4HUW - chains A and D of the 6 polymer chains in the assembly; structure by X-ray diffraction, 3.16 A resolution.

[Chain A]
Molecule: H-2 class I histocompatibility antigen, D-B alpha chain
Source organism: Mus musculus
UniProtKB: P01899 (HA11_MOUSE); residues 1-280 here correspond to UniProt positions 25-304 (UniProt number = residue number + 24)
Amino-acid sequence (281 residues; row label = number of the first residue in the row; numbering starts at 0):
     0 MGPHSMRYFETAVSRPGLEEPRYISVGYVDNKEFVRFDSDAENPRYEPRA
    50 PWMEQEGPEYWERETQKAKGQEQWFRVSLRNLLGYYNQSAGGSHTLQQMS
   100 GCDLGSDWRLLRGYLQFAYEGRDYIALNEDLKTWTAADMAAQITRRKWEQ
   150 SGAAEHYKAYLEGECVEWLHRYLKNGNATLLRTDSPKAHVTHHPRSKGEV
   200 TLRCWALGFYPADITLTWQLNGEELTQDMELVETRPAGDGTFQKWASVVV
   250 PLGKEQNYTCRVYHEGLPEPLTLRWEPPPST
Unresolved in the structure: 0, 278-280
Construct notes: initiating methionine (0)
Cystine bridges: C101-C164, C203-C259
From the paper describing this entry:
  - conformationally variable residues (side-chain flip): H155
  - mutagenesis - H155A: decreased stability in response to NP366

[Chain D]
Molecule: Beta-2-microglobulin
Source organism: Mus musculus
UniProtKB: P01887 (B2MG_MOUSE); residues 1-99 here correspond to UniProt positions 21-119 (UniProt number = residue number + 20)
Amino-acid sequence (100 residues; row label = number of the first residue in the row; numbering starts at 0):
     0 MIQKTPQIQVYSRHPPENGKPNILNCYVTQFHPPHIEIQMLKNGKKIPKV
    50 EMSDMSFSKDWSFYILAHTEFTPTETDTYACRVKHASMAEPKTVYWDRDM
Construct notes: initiating methionine (0)
Cystine bridges: C25-C80

[How chain A and chain D interact]
Contacting residue pairs (20):
  Y85(A) - M0(D)  hydrophobic
  Y85(A) - Q2(D)
  Y118(A) - M0(D)
  E119(A) - M0(D)
  R121(A) - M0(D)  hydrogen bond (side chain-backbone)
  R121(A) - Q2(D)  hydrogen bond (side chain-backbone)
  A135(A) - A88(D)
  A136(A) - S86(D)
  D137(A) - Q2(D)  hydrogen bond
  D137(A) - A85(D)
  D137(A) - S86(D)
  D137(A) - M87(D)
  D137(A) - A88(D)
  M138(A) - H84(D)
  M138(A) - A85(D)  hydrogen bond (backbone-backbone)
  M138(A) - M87(D)  hydrogen bond (backbone-backbone)
  M138(A) - A88(D)
  Q141(A) - A88(D)
  Q141(A) - E89(D)
  R144(A) - E89(D)  salt bridge
Interface residues without a listed pair, chain A (11 interface residues in all): Q87
Interface residues without a listed pair, chain D (9 interface residues in all): I1

[Overview]
Chain A and chain D form an interface of 11 and 9 residues respectively, with 5 hydrogen bonds and 1 salt
bridge. Among the polar pairs are R144(A)-E89(D), R121(A)-M0(D) and R121(A)-Q2(D). The paper reports that
H155A of chain A reduces stability in response to NP366; conformational variability at H155(A).
Here chain A is H-2 class I histocompatibility antigen, D-B alpha chain and chain D is Beta-2-microglobulin,
both from Mus musculus. Entry 4HUW (Crystal Structure of H2Db-NPM6T) was determined by X-ray diffraction (same
publication as 4HUU, 4HUV, 4HUX and 4HV8).
